Entry 8FWH (X-ray diffraction, 2.83 A resolution); this record covers chains HHH and LLL.

== Chain HHH ==
Molecule: Anti-human LAG3 (22D2) heavy chain
Source organism: Mus musculus
Notes: fragment: Fab
Chain sequence (223 residues; row label = number of the first residue in the row):
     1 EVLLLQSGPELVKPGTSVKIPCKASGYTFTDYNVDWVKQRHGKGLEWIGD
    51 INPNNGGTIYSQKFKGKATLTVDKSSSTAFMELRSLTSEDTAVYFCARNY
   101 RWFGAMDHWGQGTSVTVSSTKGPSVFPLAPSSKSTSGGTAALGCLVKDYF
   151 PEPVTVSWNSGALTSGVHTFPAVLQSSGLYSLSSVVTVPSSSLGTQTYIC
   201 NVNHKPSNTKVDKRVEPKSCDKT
Disordered / not traced: 133-138, 220-223
Disulfides: Cys22-Cys96, Cys144-Cys200

== Chain LLL ==
Molecule: Anti-human LAG3 (22D2) light chain
Source organism: Mus musculus
Notes: fragment: Fab
Chain sequence (218 residues; each row starts with the number of its first residue):
     1 DIVLTQSPASLAVSPGQRATISCKASQSLDYEGDSDMNWYQQKPGQPPRL
    51 LISGASNLESGIPARFSGSGSGTDFTVNIHPVEEEDAATYYCQQSTEDPR
   101 TFGGGTKLEIKRTVAAPSVFIFPPSDEQLKSGTASVVCLLNNFYPREAKY
   151 QWKVDNALQSGNSQESVTEQDSKDSTYSLSSTLTLSKADYEKHKVYACEV
   201 THQGLSSPVTKSFNRGEC
Disordered / not traced: 217-218
Disulfides: Cys23-Cys92, Cys138-Cys198

== How chain HHH and chain LLL interact ==
Residue-residue contacts - 41 pairs, chain HHH then chain LLL:
  Asp35(HHH) with Arg100(LLL), salt bridge
  Gln39(HHH) with Gln42(LLL), hydrogen bond; Tyr91(LLL)
  Lys43(HHH) with Tyr91(LLL)
  Gly44(HHH) with Tyr91(LLL)
  Leu45(HHH) with Gln42(LLL); Pro48(LLL), hydrophobic; Tyr91(LLL); Phe102(LLL)
  Trp47(HHH) with Pro99(LLL), hydrophobic; Arg100(LLL)
  Asp50(HHH) with Arg100(LLL), salt bridge
  Phe95(HHH) with Gln42(LLL); Pro47(LLL), hydrophobic
  Asn99(HHH) with Arg100(LLL), hydrogen bond
  Trp102(HHH) with Asp34(LLL); Asp36(LLL)
  Phe103(HHH) with Asp34(LLL); Ser35(LLL); Asp36(LLL); Asn38(LLL), hydrogen bond (backbone-side chain); Ser53(LLL); Gly54(LLL); Asn57(LLL); Ser95(LLL), hydrogen bond (backbone-side chain)
  Gly104(HHH) with Asn38(LLL), hydrogen bond (backbone-side chain); Gln93(LLL); Ser95(LLL), hydrogen bond (backbone-side chain); Arg100(LLL)
  Ala105(HHH) with Asn38(LLL); Tyr40(LLL); Leu50(LLL), hydrophobic; Ser53(LLL)
  Met106(HHH) with Tyr40(LLL), hydrogen bond (backbone-side chain); Leu50(LLL); Phe102(LLL), hydrophobic
  Asp107(HHH) with Leu50(LLL)
  Trp109(HHH) with Tyr40(LLL); Pro47(LLL), hydrophobic; Pro48(LLL)
  Gly110(HHH) with Pro47(LLL)
Also at the interface, not in a pair above, chain HHH (22 interface residues in all): Val37, Ile59, Ser61, Tyr100, Gln111
Also at the interface, not in a pair above, chain LLL (19 interface residues in all): Asp98

== Overview ==
Chain HHH and chain LLL form an interface of 22 and 19 residues respectively, with 7 hydrogen bonds and 2 salt
bridges. Polar contacts include Asp35(HHH)-Arg100(LLL), Asp50(HHH)-Arg100(LLL) and Gln39(HHH)-Gln42(LLL).
Chain HHH is Anti-human LAG3 (22D2) heavy chain and chain LLL is Anti-human LAG3 (22D2) light chain, both from
Mus musculus; the structure, Crystal structure of bivalent antibody Fab fragment of Anti-human LAG3 (22D2),
was determined by X-ray diffraction together with 8SO3, 8SR0 and 6WKM from the same study.
